3WTW - chains A and E of the 5 polymer chains in the assembly; structure by X-ray diffraction, 2.90 A resolution.

Chain A:
Protein: Runt-related transcription factor 1
From: Mus musculus
Reference sequence: Q03347 (RUNX1_MOUSE); residue numbers follow UniProt; this construct covers 60-263
Amino-acid sequence (204 residues; each row starts with the number of its first residue):
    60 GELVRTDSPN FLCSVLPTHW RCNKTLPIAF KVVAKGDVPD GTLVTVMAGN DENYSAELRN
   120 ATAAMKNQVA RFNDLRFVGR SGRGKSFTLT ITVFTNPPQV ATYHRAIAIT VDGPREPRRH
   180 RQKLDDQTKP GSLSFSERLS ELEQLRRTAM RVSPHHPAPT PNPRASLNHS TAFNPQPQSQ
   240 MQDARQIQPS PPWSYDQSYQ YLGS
Disordered / not traced: 178-263
Sequence notes: engineered mutation Lys94 (Leu in Q03347), Ala167 (Lys in Q03347)
Swiss-Prot annotation at these positions:
  - region (Interaction with DNA): Arg80 to Thr84, Arg135 to Gly143, Ile168 to Arg177
  - binding site (chloride): Asn112, Glu116, Arg139, Val170
  - modified residue (Phosphoserine): Ser193, Ser212, Ser249
  - mutagenesis: Arg80 (R80A: Interferes with DNA-binding), Asn109 (N109A: Interferes with heterodimerization), Tyr113 (Y113A: Interferes with heterodimerization), Arg142 (R142A: Interferes with DNA-binding), Lys144 (K144M: Interferes with DNA-binding), Thr149 (T149A: Interferes with heterodimerization), Val170 (V170A: No effect), Asp171 (D171A: Interferes with DNA-binding), Arg174 (R174A: Interferes with DNA-binding), Arg177 (R177A: Interferes with DNA-binding), Ser249 (S249A: Reduced phosphorylation)
Reported in the primary citation:
  - mutagenesis - R80K, V170A: abolished binding to phosphorylated Ets1 with Runx1
  - mutagenesis - R80K, V170A: decreased signaling in response to phosphorylated Ets1 and Runx1
  - mutagenesis - R80K, V170A: abolished binding to Protein C-ets-1
  - mutagenesis - R80K, V170A: decreased signaling with Protein C-ets-1

Chain E:
Molecule: 15-nt DNA strand
Sequence (15 nucleotides; numbered 1 to 15; the number before each row is that of its first residue):
     1 AGAGGATGTG GCTTC

How chain A and chain E interact:
Pairs across the interface (10):
  Arg80(A) - DT7(E)  sugar contact
  Arg80(A) - DG8(E)  hydrogen bond to the base
  Lys83(A) - DT7(E)  phosphate contact
  Arg135(A) - DA6(E)  salt bridge to the phosphate
  Arg142(A) - DC15(E)  hydrogen bond to the base
  Arg174(A) - DT9(E)  base contact
  Arg174(A) - DG10(E)  hydrogen bond to the base
  Arg177(A) - DG10(E)  base contact
  Arg177(A) - DG11(E)  hydrogen bond to the base
  Arg177(A) - DC12(E)  base contact
Other interface residues (no listed pair), chain A (8 interface residues in all): Thr84, Asp171
Other interface residues (no listed pair), chain E (9 interface residues in all): DT14

In short:
8 residues of chain A and 9 residues of chain E are in contact, with 4 hydrogen bonds and 1 salt bridge. Among
the polar pairs are Arg80(A)-DG8(E), Arg142(A)-DC15(E) and Arg174(A)-DG10(E). From the paper: R80K and V170A
of chain A abolish binding to phosphorylated Ets1 with Runx1; R80K and V170A of chain A reduce signaling in
response to phosphorylated Ets1 and Runx1.
Chain A is Runt-related transcription factor 1 (Mus musculus) and chain E is a 15-nt DNA strand; the
structure, Crystal structure of the complex comprised of ETS1(K167A), RUNX1, CBFBETA, and the tcralpha gene
enhancer DNA, was determined by X-ray diffraction (same publication as 3WTS, 3WTT, 3WTU, 3WTV, 3WTX and 3WU1).
